3W4U - chains A and C of the 4 polymer chains in the assembly; structure by X-ray diffraction, 1.95 A resolution.

Chain A (and C):
Protein: Hemoglobin subunit zeta
Source organism: Homo sapiens
Notes: chain C of this document is another copy of the same molecule, construct and numbering; everything in this record applies to it too
Reference sequence: P02008 (HBAZ_HUMAN); residues 0-141 here correspond to UniProt positions 1-142 (UniProt number = residue number + 1)
Amino-acid sequence (142 residues; numbered 0 to 141; the number before each row is that of its first residue; numbering starts at 0):
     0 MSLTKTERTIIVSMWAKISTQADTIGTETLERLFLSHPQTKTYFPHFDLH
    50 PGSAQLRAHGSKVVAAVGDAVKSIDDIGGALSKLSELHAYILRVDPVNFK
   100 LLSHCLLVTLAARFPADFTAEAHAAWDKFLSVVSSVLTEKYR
Unresolved in the structure: 0
Ion coordination: heme Fe: His87 (together with carbon monoxide)
Ligand contacts: carbon monoxide / heme: Thr39, Tyr42, Phe43, Phe46, His58, Lys61, Val62, Ala65, Val66, Leu83, Leu86, His87, Leu91, Val93, Asn97, Phe98, Leu101, Val132, Leu136
Curated features (UniProtKB/Swiss-Prot):
  - binding site (heme b): His58, His87
  - modified residue: Ser1 (N-acetylserine), Thr28 (Phosphothreonine), Ser52 (Phosphoserine), Ser72 (Phosphoserine), Ser81 (Phosphoserine)
What the authors report for this chain:
  - contacts within the chain: Arg92-Arg141 (hydrogen bond), Glu138-Arg141 (hydrogen bond), Asp94-Arg141 (hydrogen bond)
  - binding site for carbon monoxide: His58
  - conformationally variable residues (order/disorder transition): Lys139, Tyr140, Arg141
  - higher-order assembly contacts with a neighbouring Hemoglobin subunit beta: Pro37 to Pro44

Chain A / chain C interface:
Pairs across the interface (10; chain A residue first):
  Ser1(A) with Tyr140(C)
  Lys99(A) with Arg141(C), hydrogen bond (side chain-backbone)
  Ser130(A) with Tyr140(C)
  Val131(A) with Tyr140(C), hydrophobic
  Ser134(A) with Tyr140(C)
  Tyr140(A) with Ser1(C); Ser130(C); Val131(C), hydrophobic; Ser134(C)
  Arg141(A) with Lys99(C), hydrogen bond (backbone-side chain)

Overview:
The chain A/chain C interface involves 7 residues from each chain; the contacts include 2 hydrogen bonds. Its
one hydrogen-bonded contact is Lys99(A)-Arg141(C). Chain A binds carbon monoxide / heme. The paper reports a
binding site for carbon monoxide at His58(A); conformational variability at Lys139(A), Tyr140(A) and
Arg141(A).
Chain A and chain C are both Hemoglobin subunit zeta (Homo sapiens); the structure, Human zeta-2 beta-2-s
hemoglobin, was determined by X-ray diffraction.
